Entry 1CF7 (X-ray diffraction, 2.60 A resolution); this record covers chains C and B of the 4 polymer chains in the assembly.

[Chain C]
Molecule: 16-nt DNA strand
Notes: fragment: adenovirus type 5 e2 promoter e2f-binding site
Sequence (16 nucleotides; numbered 500 to 515; the number before each row is that of its first residue):
   500 ATTTTCGCGCGGTTTT
Unresolved in the structure: 500

[Chain B]
Protein: Protein (transcription factor dp-2)
Source organism: Homo sapiens
Notes: fragment: dna-binding domain
UniProt: Q14188 (TDP2_HUMAN); residues 60-154 here = UniProt positions 60-154
Amino-acid sequence (95 residues; row label = number of the first residue in the row):
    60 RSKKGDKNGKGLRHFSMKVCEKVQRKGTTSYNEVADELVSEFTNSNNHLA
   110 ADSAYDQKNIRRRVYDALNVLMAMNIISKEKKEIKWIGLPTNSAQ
Unresolved in the structure: 60-67, 150-154
Reported in the primary citation:
  - binding site for the 16-nt DNA strand: Asn118, Arg122
  - contacts within the chain: Val78-Ala126 (hydrophobic contact), Asn118-Arg122

[Chain C / chain B interface]
Residue-residue contacts (11; chain C residue first):
  DT503(C) with Tyr124(B), sugar contact; Lys141(B), hydrogen bond to the phosphate
  DT504(C) with Tyr90(B), phosphate contact; Tyr124(B), hydrogen bond to the phosphate; Lys138(B), salt bridge to the phosphate; Lys141(B), salt bridge to the phosphate
  DC505(C) with Arg121(B), base contact; Tyr124(B), base contact; Asn128(B), hydrogen bond to the phosphate
  DG506(C) with Arg121(B), hydrogen bond to the base
  DC507(C) with Arg121(B), base contact

[Summary]
The interface between chain C and chain B involves 5 residues on one side and 6 on the other, with 4 hydrogen
bonds and 2 salt bridges. Polar pairs include DG506(C)-Arg121(B), DT503(C)-Lys141(B) and DT504(C)-Tyr124(B).
From the paper: a binding site for the 16-nt DNA strand at Asn118(B) and Arg122(B); contacts within the chain
involving Val78(B), Ala126(B) and Asn118(B) among others.
Here chain C is a 16-nt DNA strand and chain B is Protein (transcription factor dp-2) (Homo sapiens). Entry
1CF7 (Structural basis of DNA recognition by the heterodimeric cell cycle transcription factor E2F-dp) was
determined by X-ray diffraction.
